PDB entry 8BCU | electron microscopy, 4.05 A resolution (low resolution: residue-level contacts below are approximate; hydrogen-bond / salt-bridge calls are withheld) | chains B and G of the 9 polymer chains in the assembly

[Chain B]
Name: Tail tube terminator protein p142
Organism: Escherichia phage T5
UniProt: Q6QGE1 (TTTP_BPT5); residue numbers follow UniProt; this construct covers 1-161
Amino-acid sequence (161 residues; numbered 1 to 161; the number before each row is that of its first residue):
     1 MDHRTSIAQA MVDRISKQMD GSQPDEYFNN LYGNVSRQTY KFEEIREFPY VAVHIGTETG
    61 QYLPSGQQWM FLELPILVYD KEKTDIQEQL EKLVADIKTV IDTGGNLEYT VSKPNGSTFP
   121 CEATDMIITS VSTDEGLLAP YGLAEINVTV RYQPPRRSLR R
Disordered / not traced: 160-161

[Chain G]
Name: Tail tube protein
Organism: Escherichia phage T5
UniProt: Q6QGE2 (TUBE_BPT5); residue numbers follow UniProt; this construct covers 1-464
Amino-acid sequence (464 residues; numbered 1 to 464; the number before each row is that of its first residue):
     1 MSLQLLRNTR IFVSTVKTGH NKTNTQEILV QDDISWGQDS NSTDITVNEA GPRPTRGSKR
    61 FNDSLNAAEW SFSTYILPYK DKNTSKQIVP DYMLWHALSS GRAINLEGTT GAHNNATNFM
   121 VNFKDNSYHE LAMLHIYILT DKTWSYIDSC QINQAEVNVD IEDIGRVTWS GNGNQLIPLD
   181 EQPFDPDQIG IDDETYMTIQ GSYIKNKLTI LKIKDMDTNK SYDIPITGGT FTINNNITYL
   241 TPNVMSRVTI PIGSFTGAFE LTGSLTAYLN DKSLGSMELY KDLIKTLKVV NRFEIALVLG
   301 GEYDDERPAA ILVAKQAHVN IPTIETDDVL GTSVEFKAIP SDLDAGDEGY LGFSSKYTRT
   361 TINNLIVNGD GATDAVTAIT VKSAGNVTTL NRSATLQMSV EVTPSSARNK EVTWAITAGD
   421 AATINATGLL RADASKTGAV TVEATAKDGS GVKGTKVITV TAGG

[Chain B / chain G interface]
Contacting residue pairs (22):
  Y62(B) - E162(G)
  Y62(B) - K207(G)
  L63(B) - E162(G)
  L63(B) - K207(G)
  L63(B) - Y268(G)
  P64(B) - N206(G)
  P64(B) - K207(G)
  P64(B) - L208(G)
  P64(B) - T209(G)
  P64(B) - T227(G)
  S65(B) - K207(G)
  S65(B) - T209(G)
  S65(B) - P225(G)
  S65(B) - I226(G)
  G66(B) - K207(G)
  Q67(B) - P225(G)
  Q67(B) - I226(G)
  W69(B) - Y268(G)
  R156(B) - P225(G)
  R157(B) - D223(G)
  R157(B) - P225(G)
  L159(B) - Y303(G)
Other interface residues (no listed pair), chain B (11 interface residues in all): R151
Other interface residues (no listed pair), chain G (16 interface residues in all): V159, I210, G228, D328, V329

[Overview]
Chain B and chain G form an interface of 11 and 16 residues respectively.
Here chain B is Tail tube terminator protein p142 and chain G is Tail tube protein, both from Escherichia
phage T5. Entry 8BCU (Cryo-EM structure of the proximal end of bacteriophage T5 tail, after interaction with
its receptor ...) was determined by electron microscopy (same publication as 8BCP).
